7S8Q - chains A and B of the 3 polymer chains in the assembly; structure by X-ray diffraction, 2.08 A resolution.

== Chain A ==
Molecule: HLA class I histocompatibility antigen, A alpha chain
From: Homo sapiens
UniProtKB: U5YJK1 (U5YJK1_HUMAN); residues 1-278 here correspond to UniProt positions 25-302 (UniProt number = residue number + 24)
Sequence (278 residues; numbered 1 to 278; the number before each row is that of its first residue):
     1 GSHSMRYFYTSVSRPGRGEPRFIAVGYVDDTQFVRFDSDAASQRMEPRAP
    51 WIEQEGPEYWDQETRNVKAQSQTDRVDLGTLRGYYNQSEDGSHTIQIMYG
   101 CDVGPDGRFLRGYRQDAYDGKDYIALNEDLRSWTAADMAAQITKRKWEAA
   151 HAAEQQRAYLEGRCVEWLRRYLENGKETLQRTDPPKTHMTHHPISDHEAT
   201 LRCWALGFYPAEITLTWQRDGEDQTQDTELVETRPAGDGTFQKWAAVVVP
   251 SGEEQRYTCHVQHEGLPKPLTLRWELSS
Unresolved in the structure: 276-278
Cystine bridges: C101-C164, C203-C259
Reported in the primary citation:
  - binding site for Nucleoprotein peptide KTNGNAFIGK: Y7, Y9, M45, Y159
  - specificity-determining residues: Y7, Y9, M45, D77, D116, Y159

== Chain B ==
Molecule: Beta-2-microglobulin
From: Homo sapiens
UniProtKB: P61769 (B2MG_HUMAN); residues 1-99 here correspond to UniProt positions 21-119 (UniProt number = residue number + 20)
Sequence (100 residues; numbered 0 to 99; the number before each row is that of its first residue; numbering starts at 0):
     0 MIQRTPKIQVYSRHPAENGKSNFLNCYVSGFHPSDIEVDLLKNGERIEKV
    50 EHSDLSFSKDWSFYLLYYTEFTPTEKDEYACRVNHVTLSQPKIVKWDRDM
Differences from the reference sequence: initiating methionine (0)
Cystine bridges: C25-C80
UniProt features mapped onto this chain:
  - modified residue: Q2 (Pyrrolidone carboxylic acid)
  - glycosylation: I1 (N-linked (Glc) (glycation) isoleucine), K19 (N-linked (Glc) (glycation) lysine), K41 (N-linked (Glc) (glycation) lysine), K48 (N-linked (Glc) (glycation) lysine), K58 (N-linked (Glc) (glycation) lysine), K91 (N-linked (Glc) (glycation) lysine), K94 (N-linked (Glc) (glycation) lysine)

== How chain A and chain B interact ==
Contacting residue pairs - 56 pairs, chain A then chain B:
  F8(A) - S55(B)
  F8(A) - F56(B)
  Y9(A) - F56(B)
  T10(A) - L54(B)
  T10(A) - F56(B)
  T10(A) - F62(B)
  V12(A) - S33(B)
  I23(A) - L54(B)
  V25(A) - D53(B)
  V25(A) - S55(B)
  Y27(A) - Y63(B)
  Q32(A) - D53(B)  hydrogen bond
  R35(A) - D53(B)  salt bridge
  S92(A) - M0(B)
  H93(A) - M0(B)
  Q96(A) - H31(B)  hydrogen bond
  Q96(A) - F56(B)
  Q96(A) - W60(B)  hydrogen bond (side chain-backbone)
  Q96(A) - F62(B)
  I97(A) - F56(B)
  Q115(A) - K58(B)  hydrogen bond
  Q115(A) - W60(B)
  D116(A) - W60(B)
  A117(A) - W60(B)  hydrophobic
  D119(A) - M0(B)
  D119(A) - H31(B)
  G120(A) - R3(B)  hydrogen bond (backbone-side chain)
  G120(A) - H31(B)
  G120(A) - D59(B)
  G120(A) - W60(B)
  D122(A) - W60(B)  hydrogen bond
  T190(A) - M99(B)  hydrogen bond (side chain-backbone)
  H192(A) - D98(B)  hydrogen bond (side chain-backbone)
  H192(A) - M99(B)  hydrogen bond (side chain-backbone)
  R202(A) - M99(B)  hydrogen bond (side chain-backbone)
  W204(A) - M99(B)  hydrogen bond (side chain-backbone)
  V231(A) - Q8(B)
  E232(A) - K6(B)  salt bridge
  E232(A) - Q8(B)  hydrogen bond (backbone-side chain)
  E232(A) - S28(B)  hydrogen bond
  T233(A) - Y26(B)
  R234(A) - Q8(B)  hydrogen bond
  R234(A) - Y10(B)
  R234(A) - Y26(B)
  P235(A) - Y10(B)  hydrogen bond (backbone-side chain)
  P235(A) - Y26(B)
  P235(A) - L65(B)  hydrophobic
  A236(A) - R12(B)  hydrogen bond (backbone-side chain)
  A236(A) - N24(B)  hydrogen bond (backbone-side chain)
  G237(A) - R12(B)  hydrogen bond (backbone-side chain)
  D238(A) - R12(B)
  D238(A) - H13(B)
  Q242(A) - Y10(B)
  Q242(A) - S11(B)
  Q242(A) - R12(B)  hydrogen bond (side chain-backbone)
  W244(A) - M99(B)  hydrophobic
Interface residues without a listed pair, chain A (37 interface residues in all): R48, T94, M98, K121
Interface residues without a listed pair, chain B (26 interface residues in all): D34

== Overview ==
The interface between chain A and chain B involves 37 residues on one side and 26 on the other, with 19
hydrogen bonds and 2 salt bridges. Polar pairs include R35(A)-D53(B), E232(A)-K6(B) and Q32(A)-D53(B). From
the paper: a binding site for Nucleoprotein peptide KTNGNAFIGK at Y7(A), Y9(A) and M45(A) among others;
specificity determinants Y7(A), Y9(A) and M45(A) among others.
Here chain A is HLA class I histocompatibility antigen, A alpha chain and chain B is Beta-2-microglobulin,
both from Homo sapiens. Entry 7S8Q (Crystal Structure of HLA A*1101 in complex with KTNGNAFIGK, an 10-mer
epitope from Influenza B) was determined by X-ray diffraction (same publication as 7S8R and 7S8S).
